5TDG - chains A and C of the 3 polymer chains in the assembly; structure by X-ray diffraction, 2.65 A resolution.

# Chain A (and C)
Molecule: Fusion glycoprotein F0, Fibritin
From: Bovine respiratory syncytial virus
Notes: chain C of this document is another copy of the same molecule, construct and numbering; everything in this record applies to it too
Reference sequence: chimeric construct of Q9YS24, Q76VI8: residues 26-513 from Q9YS24 (Q9YS24_9MONO) positions 26-513 (same numbers); residues 518-544 from Q76VI8 positions 458-484 (UniProt number = residue number - 60)
Sequence (519 residues; each row starts with the number of its first residue):
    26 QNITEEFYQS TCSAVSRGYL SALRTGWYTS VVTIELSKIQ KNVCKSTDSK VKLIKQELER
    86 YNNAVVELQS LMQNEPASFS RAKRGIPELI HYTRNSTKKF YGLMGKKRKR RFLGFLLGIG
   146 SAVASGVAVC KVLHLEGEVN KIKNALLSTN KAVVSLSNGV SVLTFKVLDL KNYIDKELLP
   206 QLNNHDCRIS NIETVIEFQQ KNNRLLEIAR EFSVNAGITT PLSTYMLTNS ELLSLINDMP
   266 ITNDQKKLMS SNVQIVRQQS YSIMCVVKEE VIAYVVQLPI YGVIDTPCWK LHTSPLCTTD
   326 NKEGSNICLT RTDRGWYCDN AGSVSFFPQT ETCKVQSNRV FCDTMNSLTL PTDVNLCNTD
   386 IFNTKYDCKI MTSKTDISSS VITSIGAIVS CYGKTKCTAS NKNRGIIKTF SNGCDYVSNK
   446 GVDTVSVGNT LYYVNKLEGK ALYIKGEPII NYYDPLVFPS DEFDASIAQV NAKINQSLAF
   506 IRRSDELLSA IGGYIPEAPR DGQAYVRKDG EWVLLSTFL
Unresolved in the structure: 99-137
Sequence notes: engineered mutation Cys155 (Ser in Q9YS24), Phe190 (Ser in Q9YS24), Leu207 (Val in Q9YS24), Cys290 (Ser in Q9YS24); linker (514-517)
Disulfide bonds: Cys37-Cys439, Cys69-Cys212, Cys155-Cys290, Cys313-Cys343, Cys322-Cys333, Cys358-Cys367, Cys382-Cys393, Cys416-Cys422
Covalently attached groups: N-acetylglucosamine (NAG) linked to Asn500
Reported in the primary citation:
  - conformationally variable residues (loop rearrangement): Gln206 to Ser215

# How chain A and chain C interact
Pairs across the interface (97; chain A residue first):
  Thr50(A) - Leu456(C)
  Trp52(A) - Tyr458(C)
  Ser74(A) - Glu218(C)
  Lys75(A) - Glu218(C)
  Leu78(A) - Glu218(C)
  Glu82(A) - Gln225(C)
  Arg85(A) - Gln225(C)  hydrogen bond
  Glu92(A) - Thr249(C)
  Ser95(A) - Gln279(C)  hydrogen bond (backbone-side chain)
  Leu96(A) - Gln279(C)
  Phe140(A) - Phe488(C)  hydrophobic
  Leu141(A) - Ile402(C)  hydrophobic
  Gly143(A) - Ser405(C)
  Gly143(A) - Tyr457(C)
  Ile144(A) - Ser405(C)  hydrogen bond (backbone-backbone)
  Ile144(A) - Val406(C)
  Ile144(A) - Ile407(C)  hydrogen bond (backbone-backbone)
  Gly145(A) - Ile407(C)
  Gly145(A) - Tyr457(C)
  Ser146(A) - Ile407(C)
  Ser146(A) - Asn460(C)  hydrogen bond
  Ala149(A) - Tyr458(C)
  Ala149(A) - Val459(C)
  Ala149(A) - Asn460(C)
  Ser150(A) - Tyr458(C)
  Ala153(A) - Lys461(C)
  Asn183(A) - Lys427(C)
  Val185(A) - Lys427(C)
  Ile217(A) - Ile217(C)  hydrophobic
  Ile217(A) - Glu218(C)
  Ile221(A) - Ile221(C)  hydrophobic
  Gln224(A) - Ile221(C)
  Gln224(A) - Gln225(C)
  Glu232(A) - Tyr250(C)
  Arg235(A) - Thr249(C)
  Arg235(A) - Tyr250(C)  hydrogen bond
  Ser238(A) - Thr249(C)
  Ser238(A) - Arg282(C)
  Val239(A) - Pro246(C)
  Val239(A) - Ser248(C)
  Val239(A) - Gln283(C)  hydrogen bond (backbone-side chain)
  Asn240(A) - Gln283(C)
  Ala241(A) - Gln283(C)
  Asn345(A) - Asn454(C)  hydrogen bond (backbone-side chain)
  Ala346(A) - Asn454(C)
  Ser348(A) - Asn454(C)
  Ser350(A) - Asn454(C)
  Thr369(A) - Asn454(C)
  Thr369(A) - Thr455(C)  hydrogen bond (backbone-side chain)
  Met370(A) - Thr455(C)
  Met370(A) - Tyr457(C)
  Ser372(A) - Thr455(C)  hydrogen bond
  Thr374(A) - Ile402(C)
  Thr374(A) - Gly453(C)
  Thr374(A) - Asn454(C)
  Leu375(A) - Ile402(C)  hydrophobic
  Thr389(A) - Glu328(C)
  Asp392(A) - Lys399(C)  salt bridge
  Lys394(A) - Thr400(C)
  Glu487(A) - Asp486(C)
  Phe488(A) - Phe488(C)  hydrophobic
  Asp489(A) - Asp486(C)
  Ala490(A) - Asp486(C)
  Gln494(A) - Lys399(C)
  Gln494(A) - Ser485(C)
  Gln494(A) - Asp486(C)  hydrogen bond
  Gln501(A) - Phe505(C)
  Phe505(A) - Phe505(C)  hydrophobic
  Arg508(A) - Leu513(C)
  Leu512(A) - Leu512(C)  hydrophobic
  Leu512(A) - Ile516(C)  hydrophobic
  Gly518(A) - Pro521(C)
  Gly518(A) - Glu522(C)  hydrogen bond (backbone-backbone)
  Tyr519(A) - Ile516(C)
  Tyr519(A) - Tyr519(C)  hydrophobic
  Tyr519(A) - Ile520(C)
  Ile520(A) - Ile520(C)
  Ile520(A) - Pro521(C)
  Ile520(A) - Glu522(C)
  Ile520(A) - Trp537(C)  hydrophobic
  Val531(A) - Ala529(C)  hydrophobic
  Val531(A) - Tyr530(C)
  Arg532(A) - Glu522(C)  salt bridge
  Arg532(A) - Ala523(C)
  Arg532(A) - Gln528(C)
  Arg532(A) - Ala529(C)
  Arg532(A) - Tyr530(C)  hydrogen bond (backbone-backbone)
  Lys533(A) - Gly527(C)
  Lys533(A) - Gln528(C)
  Asp534(A) - Arg525(C)  hydrogen bond (backbone-side chain)
  Asp534(A) - Asp526(C)
  Asp534(A) - Gly527(C)  hydrogen bond (side chain-backbone)
  Gly535(A) - Glu522(C)
  Gly535(A) - Arg525(C)
  Leu540(A) - Leu540(C)  hydrophobic
  Phe543(A) - Ala529(C)  hydrophobic
  Phe543(A) - Leu540(C)  hydrophobic
Also at the interface, not in a pair above, chain A (71 interface residues in all): Arg49, Gly51, Gln81, Gln98, Val220, Leu373, Lys390, Ala493, Lys498, Trp537
Also at the interface, not in a pair above, chain C (63 interface residues in all): Glu222, Lys226, Leu247, Asn254, Ser276, Ile280, Arg339, Ser398, Ser403, Ser404, Thr420, Val452, Arg508, Pro524, Val531

# Overview
71 residues of chain A face 63 of chain C across their interface; the contacts include 15 hydrogen bonds and 2
salt bridges. Polar pairs include Asp392(A)-Lys399(C), Arg532(A)-Glu522(C) and Arg85(A)-Gln225(C).
N-acetylglucosamine is covalently linked to Asn500(A). From the paper: conformational variability at
Gln206(A).
Chain A and chain C are both Fusion glycoprotein F0, Fibritin (Bovine respiratory syncytial virus); the
structure, Crystal structure of prefusion-stabilized bovine RSV F (DS-Cav1 variant: strain ATue51908), was
determined by X-ray diffraction (same publication as 5TDL).
